PDB entry 6ADT | electron microscopy, 3.22 A resolution | chains A and D of the 4 polymer chains in the assembly

# Chain A
Molecule: VP1
From: Seneca valley virus
Chain sequence (258 residues; row label = number of the first residue in the row):
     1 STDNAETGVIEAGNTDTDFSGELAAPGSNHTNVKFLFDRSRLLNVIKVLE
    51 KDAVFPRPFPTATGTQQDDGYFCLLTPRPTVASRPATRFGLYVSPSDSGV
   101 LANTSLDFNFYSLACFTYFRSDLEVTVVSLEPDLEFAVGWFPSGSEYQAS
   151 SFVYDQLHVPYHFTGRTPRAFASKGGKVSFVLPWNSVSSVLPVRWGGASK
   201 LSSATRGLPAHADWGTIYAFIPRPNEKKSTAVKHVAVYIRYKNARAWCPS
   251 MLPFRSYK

# Chain D
Molecule: VP4
From: Seneca valley virus
Chain sequence (71 residues; each row starts with the number of its first residue; note: 1 number in that range is skipped by the numbering (no residue carries it; nothing is unmodelled there)):
     1 GNVQTTSKNDFDSRGNNGNMTFNYYANTYQNSVDFSTS
    40 SSASGAGPGNSRGGLAGLLTNFSGILNPLGYLK
Disordered / not traced: 1-13, 40-62

# Chain A / chain D interface
Residue-residue contacts - 14 pairs, chain A then chain D:
  Thr-7(A) with Leu-71(D)
  Val-9(A) with Gly-69(D); Leu-71(D)
  Lys-34(A) with Arg-14(D); Gly-15(D); Asn-16(D)
  Phe-35(A) with Asn-16(D)
  Asp-38(A) with Asn-16(D), hydrogen bond (backbone-side chain)
  Arg-120(A) with Asp-34(D), salt bridge
  Asp-122(A) with Asn-31(D); Ser-32(D), hydrogen bond
  Val-181(A) with Gln-30(D)
  Asn-243(A) with Asn-31(D), hydrogen bond
  Pro-249(A) with Leu-68(D), hydrophobic
Other interface residues (no listed pair), chain A (15 interface residues in all): Arg-39, Pro-183, Trp-184, Lys-242, Arg-245

# In short
Chain A and chain D form an interface of 15 and 10 residues respectively; the contacts include 3 hydrogen
bonds and 1 salt bridge. Polar contacts include Arg-120(A)/Asp-34(D), Asp-38(A)/Asn-16(D) and
Asp-122(A)/Ser-32(D).
Here chain A is VP1 and chain D is VP4, both from Seneca valley virus. Entry 6ADT (Structure of Seneca Valley
Virus in neutral condition) was determined by electron microscopy together with 6ADL, 6ADM, 6ADR and 6ADS from
the same study.
